PDB entry 8IGS | electron microscopy, 3.40 A resolution | chains J and T of the 7 polymer chains in the assembly

# Chain J
Protein: DNA-directed RNA polymerase subunit beta'
Organism: Escherichia coli (strain K12)
Notes: EC 2.7.7.6
Reference sequence: P0A8T7 (RPOC_ECOLI); residues 1-1407 here = UniProt positions 1-1407
Sequence (1407 residues; row label = number of the first residue in the row):
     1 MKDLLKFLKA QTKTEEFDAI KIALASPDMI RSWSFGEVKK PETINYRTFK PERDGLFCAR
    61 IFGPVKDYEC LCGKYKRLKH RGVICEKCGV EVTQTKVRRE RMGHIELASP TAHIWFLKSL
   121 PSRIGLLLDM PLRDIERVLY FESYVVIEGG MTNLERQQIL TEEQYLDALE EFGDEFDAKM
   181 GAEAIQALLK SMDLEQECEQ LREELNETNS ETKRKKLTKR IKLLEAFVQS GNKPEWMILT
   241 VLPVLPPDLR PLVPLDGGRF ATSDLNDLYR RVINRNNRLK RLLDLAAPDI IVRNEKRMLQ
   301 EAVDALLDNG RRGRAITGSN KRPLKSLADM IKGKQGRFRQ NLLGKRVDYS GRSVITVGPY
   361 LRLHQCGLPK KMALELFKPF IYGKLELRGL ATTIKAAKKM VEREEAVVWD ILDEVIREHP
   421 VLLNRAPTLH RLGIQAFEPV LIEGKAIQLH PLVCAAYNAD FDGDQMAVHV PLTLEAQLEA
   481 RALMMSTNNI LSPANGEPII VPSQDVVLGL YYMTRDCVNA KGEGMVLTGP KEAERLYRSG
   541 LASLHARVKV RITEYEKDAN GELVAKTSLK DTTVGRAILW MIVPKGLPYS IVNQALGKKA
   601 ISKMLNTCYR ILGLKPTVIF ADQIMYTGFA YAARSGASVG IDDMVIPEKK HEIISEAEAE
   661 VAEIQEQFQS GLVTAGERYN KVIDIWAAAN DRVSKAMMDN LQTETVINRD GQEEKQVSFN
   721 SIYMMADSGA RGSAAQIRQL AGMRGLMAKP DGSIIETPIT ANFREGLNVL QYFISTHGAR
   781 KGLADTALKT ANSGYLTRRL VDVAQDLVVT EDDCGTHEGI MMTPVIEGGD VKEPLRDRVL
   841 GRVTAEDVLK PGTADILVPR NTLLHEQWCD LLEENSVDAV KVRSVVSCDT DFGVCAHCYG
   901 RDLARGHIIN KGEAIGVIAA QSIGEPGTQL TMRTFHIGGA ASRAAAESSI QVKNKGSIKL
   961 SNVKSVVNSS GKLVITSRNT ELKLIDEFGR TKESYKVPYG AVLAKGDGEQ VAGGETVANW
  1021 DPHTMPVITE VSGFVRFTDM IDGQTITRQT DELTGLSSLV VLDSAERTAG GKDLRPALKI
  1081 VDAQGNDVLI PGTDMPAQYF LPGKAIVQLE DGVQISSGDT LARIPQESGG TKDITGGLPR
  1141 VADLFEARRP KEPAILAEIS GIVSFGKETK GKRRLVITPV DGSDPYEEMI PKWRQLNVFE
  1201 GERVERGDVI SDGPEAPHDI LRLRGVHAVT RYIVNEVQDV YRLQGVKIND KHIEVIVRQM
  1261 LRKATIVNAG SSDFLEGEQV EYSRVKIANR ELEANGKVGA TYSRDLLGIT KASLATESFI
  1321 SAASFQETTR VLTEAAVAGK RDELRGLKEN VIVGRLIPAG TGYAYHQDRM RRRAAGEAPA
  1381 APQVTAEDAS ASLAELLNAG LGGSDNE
Not modelled in the structure: 1-15, 931-1136, 1376-1407
Metal / ion sites: Zn2+ site 1: Cys-70, Cys-72, Cys-85, Cys-88; Mg2+: Asp-460, Asp-462, Asp-464; Zn2+ site 2: Cys-814, Cys-888, Cys-895, Cys-898
UniProt features mapped onto this chain:
  - binding site (Zn(2+)): Cys-70, Cys-72, Cys-85, Cys-88, Cys-814, Cys-888, Cys-895, Cys-898
  - binding site (Mg(2+)): Asp-460, Asp-462, Asp-464
  - modified residue: Lys-983 (N6-acetyllysine)
  - mutagenesis: Gln-504 (Q504P: Resistant to antibiotics salinamide A and B), Asn-690 (N690D: Resistant to antibiotics salinamide A and B), Met-697 (M697V: Resistant to antibiotics salinamide A and B), Ala-735 (A735T: Resistant to antibiotics salinamide A and B), Arg-738 (R738C/H/P/S: Resistant to antibiotics salinamide A and B), Ala-748 (A748E: Resistant to antibiotics salinamide A and B), Pro-758 (P758S/T: Resistant to antibiotics salinamide A and B), Phe-763 (F763C: Resistant to antibiotics salinamide A and B), Ser-775 (S775A: Resistant to antibiotics salinamide A and B), Ala-779 (A779T/V: Resistant to antibiotics salinamide A and B), Arg-780 (R780C: Resistant to antibiotics salinamide A and B), Gly-782 (G782A/C: Resistant to antibiotics salinamide A and B), 1 further mutagenesis entry in UniProt

# Chain T
Molecule: template strand DNA
Sequence (85 nucleotides; numbered 1 to 85; the number before each row is that of its first residue):
     1 GCATACATTC AATCAATTGT TATCTAAGGA AATACTTACA TATGGTTCGT GCAAACAAAC
    61 GCAACGAGGC TCTACGAATC GAGAG
Not modelled in the structure: 1-12, 24-36, 62-85

# How chain J and chain T interact
Pairs across the interface (10; chain J residue first):
  Glu-211(J) with DT13(T), phosphate contact
  Arg-311(J) with DT20(T), phosphate contact; DT21(T), salt bridge to the phosphate
  Arg-339(J) with DT23(T), salt bridge to the phosphate
  Tyr-795(J) with DA22(T), sugar contact; DT23(T), sugar contact
  Gln-1326(J) with DA22(T), sugar contact
  Glu-1327(J) with DT21(T), phosphate contact; DA22(T), hydrogen bond to the phosphate
  Arg-1330(J) with DT21(T), sugar contact
Interface residues without a listed pair, chain J (10 interface residues in all): Leu-120, Thr-212, Lys-332

# In short
Chain J and chain T form an interface of 10 and 5 residues respectively, with 1 hydrogen bond and 2 salt
bridges. Polar pairs include Glu-1327(J)/DA22(T), Arg-311(J)/DT21(T) and Arg-339(J)/DT23(T).
Chain J is DNA-directed RNA polymerase subunit beta' (Escherichia coli (strain K12)) and chain T is template
strand DNA; the structure, Cryo-EM structure of RNAP-promoter open complex at lambda promoter PRE, was
determined by electron microscopy (same publication as 8IGR).
